PDB entry 4QVV | X-ray diffraction, 2.80 A resolution | chains J and X of the 28 polymer chains in the assembly

# Chain J (and X)
Name: Proteasome subunit beta type-4
From: Saccharomyces cerevisiae
Notes: EC 3.4.25.1; chain X of this document is another copy of the same molecule, construct and numbering; everything in this record applies to it too
UniProtKB: P22141 (PSB4_YEAST); residue numbers follow UniProt; this construct covers 1-198
Sequence (198 residues; numbered 1 to 198; the number before each row is that of its first residue):
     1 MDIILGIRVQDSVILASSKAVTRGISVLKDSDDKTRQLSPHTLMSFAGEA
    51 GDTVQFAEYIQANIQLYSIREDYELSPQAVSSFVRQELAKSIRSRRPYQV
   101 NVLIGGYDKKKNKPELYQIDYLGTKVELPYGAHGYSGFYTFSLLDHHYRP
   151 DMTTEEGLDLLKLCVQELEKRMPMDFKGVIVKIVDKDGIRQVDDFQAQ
Not modelled in the structure: 196-198
UniProt features mapped onto this chain:
  - modified residue: M1 (N-acetylmethionine), S76 (Phosphoserine)

# How chain J and chain X interact
Residue-residue contacts (40; chain J residue first):
  T22(J) with P173(X)
  G24(J) with P173(X)
  I25(J) with Y135(X), hydrophobic; Y139(X), hydrogen bond (backbone-side chain); R171(X); P173(X)
  S26(J) with Y139(X), hydrogen bond; R171(X)
  V27(J) with K170(X); R171(X), hydrogen bond (backbone-side chain); M172(X); P173(X), hydrophobic
  L28(J) with R171(X)
  D30(J) with K170(X), salt bridge
  Y135(J) with I25(X), hydrophobic
  Y139(J) with I25(X), hydrogen bond (side chain-backbone); S26(X), hydrogen bond
  E169(J) with D175(X); K177(X), hydrogen bond (backbone-side chain)
  K170(J) with V27(X); D30(X), salt bridge; K177(X), hydrogen bond (backbone-side chain)
  R171(J) with I25(X); S26(X); V27(X), hydrogen bond (side chain-backbone); L28(X)
  M172(J) with V27(X)
  P173(J) with T22(X); G24(X); I25(X); V27(X), hydrophobic; M174(X); D175(X), hydrogen bond (backbone-backbone)
  M174(J) with P173(X); M174(X), hydrophobic
  D175(J) with E169(X); P173(X), hydrogen bond (backbone-backbone); D175(X)
  K177(J) with E169(X), hydrogen bond (side chain-backbone); K170(X), hydrogen bond (side chain-backbone)
Also at the interface, not in a pair above, chain J (18 interface residues in all): F138
Also at the interface, not in a pair above, chain X (18 interface residues in all): F138

# In short
Chain J and chain X each contribute 18 residues to their interface; the contacts include 12 hydrogen bonds and
2 salt bridges. Among the polar pairs are D30(J)-K170(X), I25(J)-Y139(X) and S26(J)-Y139(X).
Chain J and chain X are both Proteasome subunit beta type-4 (Saccharomyces cerevisiae); the structure, yCP
beta5-A49V mutant in complex with bortezomib, was determined by X-ray diffraction, deposited together with
4QUX, 4QUY, 4QV0, 4QV1, 4QV3, 4QV4 and 42 further entries.
